Entry 3FAP (X-ray diffraction, 1.85 A resolution); this record covers chains A and B.

# Chain A
Protein: FK506-binding protein
Organism: Homo sapiens
Notes: EC 5.2.1.8
UniProtKB: P62942 (FKB1A_HUMAN); residue numbers follow UniProt; this construct covers 1-107
Amino-acid sequence (107 residues; each row starts with the number of its first residue):
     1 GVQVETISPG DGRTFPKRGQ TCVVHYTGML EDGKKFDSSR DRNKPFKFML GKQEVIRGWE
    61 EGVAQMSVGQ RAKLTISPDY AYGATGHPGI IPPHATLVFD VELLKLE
Residues lining bound ligands: C15-(R)-methylthienyl rapamycin (ARD): Y26, F36, D37, R42, F46, Q53, E54, V55, I56, W59, Y82, H87, I90, I91, F99

# Chain B
Protein: FKBP12-rapamycin associated protein
Organism: Homo sapiens
Notes: fragment: frb
UniProtKB: P42345 (FRAP_HUMAN); residues 108-201 here correspond to UniProt positions 2019-2112 (UniProt number = residue number + 1911)
Amino-acid sequence (94 residues; row label = number of the first residue in the row):
   108 VAILWHEMWH EGLEEASRLY FGERNVKGMF EVLEPLHAMM ERGPQTLKET SFNQAYGRDL
   168 MEAQEWCRKY MKSGNVKDLT QAWDLYYHVF RRIS
Residues lining bound ligands: C15-(R)-methylthienyl rapamycin (ARD): L120, E121, S124, R125, F128, G129, T187, Q188, W190, D191, Y194, F197

# Interface between chain A and chain B
Contacting residue pairs - 14 pairs, chain A then chain B:
  T21(A) - R198(B)
  F46(A) - Y194(B)  hydrophobic
  K47(A) - Y194(B)  hydrogen bond (backbone-side chain)
  K47(A) - R198(B)
  Y82(A) - R131(B)
  T85(A) - R131(B)
  G86(A) - R131(B)  hydrogen bond (backbone-side chain)
  H87(A) - Y127(B)  hydrogen bond
  H87(A) - F128(B)
  P88(A) - V183(B)
  G89(A) - V183(B)
  I90(A) - V183(B)  hydrophobic
  I90(A) - K184(B)
  I90(A) - T187(B)
Interface residues without a listed pair, chain A (16 interface residues in all): F36, R42, K44, F48, E54, E107
Interface residues without a listed pair, chain B (9 interface residues in all): D191

# Overview
16 residues of chain A and 9 residues of chain B are in contact, with 3 hydrogen bonds. Polar pairs include
K47(A)-Y194(B), G86(A)-R131(B) and H87(A)-Y127(B). C15-(R)-methylthienyl rapamycin is bound between chain A
and chain B.
Here chain A is FK506-binding protein and chain B is FKBP12-rapamycin associated protein, both from Homo
sapiens. Entry 3FAP (Atomic structures of the rapamycin analogs in complex with both human FKBP12 and frb
domain of ...) was determined by X-ray diffraction (same publication as 4FAP, 2FAP and 1NSG).
